PDB entry 5S52 | X-ray diffraction, 2.83 A resolution | chains D and E of the 6 polymer chains in the assembly

Chain D:
Molecule: Tubulin beta-2B chain
Source organism: Bos taurus
Reference sequence: Q6B856 (TBB2B_BOVIN); the author numbering skips numbers that UniProt does not, so the offset changes along the chain: 1-42 = UniProt 1-42; 45-360 = UniProt 43-358; 369-455 = UniProt 359-445
Sequence (445 residues; each row starts with the number of its first residue; note: 10 numbers in that range are skipped by the numbering (no residue carries them; nothing is unmodelled there)):
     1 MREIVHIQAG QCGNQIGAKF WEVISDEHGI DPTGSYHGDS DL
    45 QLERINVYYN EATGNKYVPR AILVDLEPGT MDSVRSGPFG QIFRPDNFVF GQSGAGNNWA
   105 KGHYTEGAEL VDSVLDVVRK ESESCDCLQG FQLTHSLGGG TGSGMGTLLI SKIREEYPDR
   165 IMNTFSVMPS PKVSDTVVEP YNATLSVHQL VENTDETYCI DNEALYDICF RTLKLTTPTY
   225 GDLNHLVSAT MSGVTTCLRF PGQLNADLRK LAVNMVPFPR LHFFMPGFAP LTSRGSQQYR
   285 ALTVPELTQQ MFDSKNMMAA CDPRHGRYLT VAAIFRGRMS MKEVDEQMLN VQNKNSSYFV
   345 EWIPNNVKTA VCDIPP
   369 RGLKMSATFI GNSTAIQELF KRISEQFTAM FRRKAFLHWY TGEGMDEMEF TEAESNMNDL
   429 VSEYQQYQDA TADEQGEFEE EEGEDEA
Disordered / not traced: 284-285, 442-455
Metal / ion sites: Mg2+: Gln11 (together with GDP)
Small-molecule neighbours: GDP (guanosine-5'-diphosphate): Gly10, Gln11, Cys12, Gln15, Ile16, Ala99, Asn101, Ser140, Gly142, Gly143, Gly144, Thr145, Gly146, Ser147, Val171, Pro173, Val177, Ser178, Glu183, Asn206, Leu209, Tyr224, Leu227, Asn228
Curated features (UniProtKB/Swiss-Prot):
  - motif: Met1 to Ile4 (MREI motif)
  - binding site (GTP): Gln11, Glu71, Ser140, Gly144, Thr145, Gly146, Asn206, Asn228
  - binding site (Mg(2+)): Glu71
  - modified residue: Ser40 (Phosphoserine), Thr57 (Phosphothreonine), Lys60 (N6-acetyllysine), Ser174 (Phosphoserine), Thr287 (Phosphothreonine), Thr292 (Phosphothreonine), Arg320 (Omega-N-methylarginine), Glu448 (5-glutamyl polyglutamate)
  - cross-link (Glycyl lysine isopeptide (Lys-Gly)): Lys60 (interchain with G-Cter in ubiquitin), Lys326 (interchain with G-Cter in ubiquitin)

Chain E:
Molecule: Stathmin-4
Source organism: Rattus norvegicus
Reference sequence: P63043 (STMN4_RAT); residues 5-145 here correspond to UniProt positions 49-189 (UniProt number = residue number + 44)
Sequence (143 residues; row label = number of the first residue in the row):
     3 MADMEVIELN KCTSGQSFEV ILKPPSFDGV PEFNASLPRR RDPSLEEIQK KLEAAEERRK
    63 YQEAELLKHL AEKREHEREV IQKAIEENNN FIKMAKEKLA QKMESNKENR EAHLAAMLER
   123 LQEKDKHAEE VRKNKELKEE ASR
Disordered / not traced: 3-5, 29-43, 144-145
Sequence notes: initiating methionine (3); expression tag (4)
Curated features (UniProtKB/Swiss-Prot):
  - modified residue: Ser46 (Phosphoserine)

Interface between chain D and chain E:
Contacting residue pairs (22):
  Tyr108(D) - His129(E)  hydrogen bond
  Tyr108(D) - Val133(E)  hydrophobic
  Tyr108(D) - Arg134(E)  hydrogen bond (backbone-side chain)
  Thr109(D) - Lys137(E)
  Ala112(D) - Arg134(E)
  Ser155(D) - Leu123(E)
  Lys156(D) - Asp127(E)  salt bridge
  Arg158(D) - Leu123(E)
  Glu159(D) - Leu120(E)
  Glu159(D) - Leu123(E)
  Glu159(D) - Asp127(E)
  Pro162(D) - Met119(E)  hydrophobic
  Asp163(D) - Arg112(E)
  Gln193(D) - Lys126(E)  hydrogen bond
  Thr409(D) - Lys140(E)  hydrogen bond (backbone-side chain)
  Gly410(D) - Lys137(E)
  Glu411(D) - Lys137(E)  salt bridge
  Gly412(D) - Val133(E)
  Gly412(D) - Asn136(E)
  Gly412(D) - Lys137(E)
  Met413(D) - Val133(E)
  Glu417(D) - His129(E)  salt bridge
Other interface residues (no listed pair), chain D (17 interface residues in all): Asn197
Other interface residues (no listed pair), chain E (14 interface residues in all): Leu116, Ala130

Overview:
The interface between chain D and chain E involves 17 residues on one side and 14 on the other; the contacts
include 4 hydrogen bonds and 3 salt bridges. Among the polar pairs are Lys156(D)-Asp127(E),
Glu411(D)-Lys137(E) and Glu417(D)-His129(E). Bound to chain D: GDP.
Here chain D is Tubulin beta-2B chain (Bos taurus) and chain E is Stathmin-4 (Rattus norvegicus). Entry 5S52
(Tubulin-Z50145861-complex) was determined by X-ray diffraction together with 5S4L, 5S4M, 5S4N, 5S4O, 5S4P,
5S4Q and 52 further entries from the same study.
